PDB entry 6N2T | X-ray diffraction, 2.60 A resolution | chains A and T of the 4 polymer chains in the assembly

# Chain A
Molecule: DNA polymerase beta
Organism: Homo sapiens
Notes: EC 2.7.7.7, 4.2.99.-; fragment: DNA Polymerase Beta
UniProtKB: P06746 (DPOLB_HUMAN); residues 1-335 here = UniProt positions 1-335
Chain sequence (335 residues; numbered 1 to 335; the number before each row is that of its first residue):
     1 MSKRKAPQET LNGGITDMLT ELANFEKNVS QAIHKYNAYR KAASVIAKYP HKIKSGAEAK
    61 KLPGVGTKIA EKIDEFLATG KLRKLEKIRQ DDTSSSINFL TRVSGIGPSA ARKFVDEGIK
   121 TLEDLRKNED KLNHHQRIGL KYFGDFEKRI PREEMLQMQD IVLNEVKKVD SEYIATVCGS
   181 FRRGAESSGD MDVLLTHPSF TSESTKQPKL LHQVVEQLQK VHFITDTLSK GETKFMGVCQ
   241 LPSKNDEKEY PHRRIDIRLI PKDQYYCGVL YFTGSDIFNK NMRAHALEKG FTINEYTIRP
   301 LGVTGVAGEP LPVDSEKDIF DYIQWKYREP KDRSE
Not modelled in the structure: 1-9
Bound ions: Na+ site 1: Lys60, Leu62, Val65 (shared with 1 residue of chain D); Na+ site 2: Thr101, Val103, Ile106 (shared with 1 residue of chain P); Mg2+ site 1: Asp190, Asp192 (together with 1GC); Mg2+ site 2: Asp190, Asp192, Asp256 (together with 1GC) (shared with 1 residue of chain P)
Residues lining bound ligands: 1GC (2'-deoxy-5'-O-[(R)-hydroxy{[(S)-hydroxy(phosphonooxy)phosphoryl]methyl}phosphoryl]guanosine): Arg149, Gly179, Ser180, Arg183, Ser188, Gly189, Asp190, Asp192, Asp256, Tyr271, Phe272, Thr273, Gly274, Ser275, Asp276, Asn279, Arg283

# Chain T
Molecule: 16-nt DNA strand
Notes: fragment: Template Strand
Sequence (16 nucleotides; numbered 1 to 16; the number before each row is that of its first residue):
     1 CCGACXGCGC ATCAGC
Modified / non-standard residues: 5HC (2'-deoxy-5-(hydroxymethyl)cytidine 5'-(dihydrogen phosphate)) at position 6

# How chain A and chain T interact
Pairs across the interface - 27 pairs, chain A then chain T:
  His34(A) with DC5(T), stacking on the base
  Asn37(A) with 5HC_6(T), base contact
  Asn133(A) with DT12(T), phosphate contact
  Ser229(A) with DC10(T), phosphate contact; DA11(T), phosphate contact
  Lys230(A) with DC10(T), hydrogen bond to the phosphate; DA11(T), hydrogen bond to the phosphate
  Gly231(A) with DC10(T), phosphate contact
  Glu232(A) with DC10(T), hydrogen bond to the phosphate
  Thr233(A) with DC10(T), hydrogen bond to the phosphate
  Lys234(A) with DG9(T), hydrogen bond to the base; DC10(T), hydrogen bond to the phosphate
  Arg258(A) with DG9(T), sugar contact
  Tyr271(A) with DG7(T), base contact
  Lys280(A) with 5HC_6(T), salt bridge to the phosphate
  Arg283(A) with 5HC_6(T), base contact; DG7(T), hydrogen bond to the sugar
  Ala284(A) with 5HC_6(T), sugar contact
  Leu287(A) with 5HC_6(T), phosphate contact; DG7(T), phosphate contact
  Thr292(A) with DG7(T), hydrogen bond to the phosphate
  Ile293(A) with DG7(T), sugar contact
  Asn294(A) with DG7(T), phosphate contact; DC8(T), hydrogen bond to the phosphate
  Glu295(A) with DC8(T), sugar contact
  Tyr296(A) with DC8(T), phosphate contact; DG9(T), hydrogen bond to the phosphate
Other interface residues (no listed pair), chain A (22 interface residues in all): His134, Leu228

# Summary
22 residues of chain A and 8 residues of chain T are in contact, with 10 hydrogen bonds, 1 salt bridge and 1
aromatic stacking contact. Among the polar pairs are Lys234(A)-DG9(T), Arg283(A)-DG7(T) and Lys230(A)-DC10(T).
Bound to chain A: compound 1GC.
Chain A is DNA polymerase beta (Homo sapiens) and chain T is a 16-nt DNA strand; the structure, Ternary
complex crystal structure of DNA polymerase Beta with 5-hydroxymethyl-dC (5-hmC) at the templating position,
was determined by X-ray diffraction, deposited together with 6N2R and 6N2S.
